PDB entry 2ERJ | X-ray diffraction, 3.00 A resolution | chains B and D of the 4 polymer chains in the assembly

[Chain B]
Protein: Interleukin-2 receptor beta chain
Source organism: Homo sapiens
UniProtKB: P14784 (IL2RB_HUMAN); residues 1-206 here correspond to UniProt positions 25-230 (UniProt number = residue number + 24)
Chain sequence (219 residues; row label = number of the first residue in the row; numbers below 1 keep their minus sign (Gly-4 is residue -4)):
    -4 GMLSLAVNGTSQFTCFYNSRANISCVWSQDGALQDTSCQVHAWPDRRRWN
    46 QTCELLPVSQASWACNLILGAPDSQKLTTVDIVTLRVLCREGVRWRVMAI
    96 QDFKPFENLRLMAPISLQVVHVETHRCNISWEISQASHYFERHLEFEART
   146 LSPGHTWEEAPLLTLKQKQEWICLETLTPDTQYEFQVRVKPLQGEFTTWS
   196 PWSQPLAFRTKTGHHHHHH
Not modelled in the structure: -4 to 5, 210-214
Differences from the reference sequence: cloning artifact (-4 to 0); expression tag (207-214)
Disulfides: Cys10-Cys20, Cys33-Cys84, Cys48-Cys60
Covalent attachments: glycan linked to Asn17, Asn45, Asn123
From the paper describing this entry:
  - post-translational modification sites: Asn17
  - binding site for alpha-L-fucopyranose: Arg105, Leu106

[Chain D]
Protein: Interleukin-2
Source organism: Homo sapiens
UniProtKB: P60568 (IL2_HUMAN); residues 1-133 here correspond to UniProt positions 21-153 (UniProt number = residue number + 20)
Chain sequence (133 residues; row label = number of the first residue in the row):
     1 APTSSSTKKTQLQLEHLLLDLQMILNGINNYKNPKLTRMLTFKFYMPKKA
    51 TELKHLQCLEEELKPLEEVLNLAQSKNFHLRPRDLISNINVIVLELKGSE
   101 TTFMCEYADETATIVEFLNRWITFAQSIISTLT
Not modelled in the structure: 1-2
Differences from the reference sequence: engineered mutation Ala125 (Cys145 in P60568)
Disulfides: Cys58-Cys105
Swiss-Prot annotation at these positions:
  - glycosylation: Thr3 (O-linked (GalNAc...) threonine)
From the paper describing this entry:
  - conformationally variable residues (order/disorder transition): Gln74 to Arg81

[Interface between chain B and chain D]
Residue-residue contacts (25; chain B residue first):
  Arg41(B) - Glu95(D)  salt bridge
  Arg42(B) - Ser87(D)
  Arg42(B) - Asn88(D)  hydrogen bond
  Ser69(B) - Asp84(D)
  Gln70(B) - Asp84(D)
  Gln70(B) - Asn88(D)  hydrogen bond (backbone-side chain)
  Lys71(B) - Asp84(D)  salt bridge
  Thr73(B) - Asn88(D)  hydrogen bond
  Thr73(B) - Val91(D)
  Thr73(B) - Ile92(D)
  Thr74(B) - Gln13(D)
  Thr74(B) - His16(D)
  Val75(B) - Gln13(D)
  Val75(B) - Val91(D)
  Val75(B) - Glu95(D)
  His133(B) - Leu19(D)
  His133(B) - Asp20(D)  salt bridge
  His133(B) - Met23(D)
  Tyr134(B) - His16(D)
  Tyr134(B) - Leu19(D)
  Tyr134(B) - Asp20(D)  hydrogen bond
  Tyr134(B) - Asn88(D)
  His138(B) - Glu15(D)  salt bridge
  Gln188(B) - Leu12(D)
  Gln188(B) - His16(D)
Other interface residues (no listed pair), chain B (14 interface residues in all): Phe101, Glu136
Interface features reported in the paper:
  - residue pairs: His16(D)-Tyr134(B), His16(D)-Gln188(B), His16(D)-Thr74(B), Asp20(D)-His133(B) (hydrogen bond), Asp20(D)-Tyr134(B) (hydrogen bond)
  - interface residues, chain B: Arg41(B), Val75(B), His133(B), Tyr134(B), Glu136(B), His138(B)
  - interface residues, chain D: Glu15(D), Leu19(D), Asp84(D), Asn88(D), Val91(D)

[Summary]
Chain B and chain D form an interface of 14 and 13 residues respectively; the contacts include 4 hydrogen
bonds and 4 salt bridges. Polar pairs include Arg41(B)-Glu95(D), Lys71(B)-Asp84(D) and His133(B)-Asp20(D). The
authors report contacts between His16(D) and Tyr134(B), His16(D) and Gln188(B) and His16(D) and Thr74(B);
hydrogen bonds between Asp20(D) and His133(B) and Asp20(D) and Tyr134(B). From the paper: a binding site for
alpha-L-fucopyranose at Arg105(B) and Leu106(B); interface residues Arg41(B), Val75(B) and Glu15(D) among
others.
Here chain B is Interleukin-2 receptor beta chain and chain D is Interleukin-2, both from Homo sapiens. Entry
2ERJ (Crystal structure of the heterotrimeric interleukin-2 receptor in complex with interleukin-2) was
determined by X-ray diffraction.
